PDB entry 5Y3D | X-ray diffraction, 3.14 A resolution | chains B and E of the 8 polymer chains in the assembly

Chain B (and E):
Protein: RNA-dependent RNA polymerase
Source organism: Murine norovirus 1
Notes: chain E of this document is another copy of the same molecule, construct and numbering; everything in this record applies to it too
Reference sequence: Q80J95 (Q80J95_9CALI); residues 4-509 here correspond to UniProt positions 1181-1686 (UniProt number = residue number + 1177)
Amino-acid sequence (517 residues; numbered 4 to 520; the number before each row is that of its first residue):
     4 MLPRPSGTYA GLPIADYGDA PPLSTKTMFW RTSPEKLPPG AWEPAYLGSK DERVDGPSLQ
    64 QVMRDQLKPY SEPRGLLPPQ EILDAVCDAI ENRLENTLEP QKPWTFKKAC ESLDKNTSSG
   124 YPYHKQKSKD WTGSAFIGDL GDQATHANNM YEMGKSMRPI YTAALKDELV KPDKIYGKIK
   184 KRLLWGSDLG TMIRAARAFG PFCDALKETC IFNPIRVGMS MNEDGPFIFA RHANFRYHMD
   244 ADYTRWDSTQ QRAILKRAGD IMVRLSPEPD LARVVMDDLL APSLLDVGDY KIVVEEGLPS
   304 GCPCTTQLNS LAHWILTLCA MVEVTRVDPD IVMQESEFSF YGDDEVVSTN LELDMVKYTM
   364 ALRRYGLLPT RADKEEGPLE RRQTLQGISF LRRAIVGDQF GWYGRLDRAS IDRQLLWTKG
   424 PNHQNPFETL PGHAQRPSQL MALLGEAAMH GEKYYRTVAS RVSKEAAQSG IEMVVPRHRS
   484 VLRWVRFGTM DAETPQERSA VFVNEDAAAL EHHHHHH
Unresolved in the structure: 4-7, 436-440, 492-520 (chain E: 4-7, 437-438, 493-520)
Construct notes: expression tag (510-520)
UniProt features mapped onto this chain:
  - binding site (Mg(2+)): Asp243, Asp245, Asp347, Glu348, Ser392
From the paper describing this entry:
  - self-association interface (contacts with another copy of this molecule); pairs are residue here / residue on that copy: Asp91-Arg411
  - mutagenesis - R239A: unchanged growth
  - mutagenesis - D331A, L354D: abolished growth
  - mutagenesis - L354D: decreased expression
  - mutagenesis - D346A/D347A: abolished catalytic activity (citing earlier work)

How chain B and chain E interact:
Residue-residue contacts (13; chain B residue first):
  Asp376(B) - Leu79(E)
  Arg384(B) - Lys360(E)
  Arg385(B) - Arg329(E)
  Thr387(B) - Thr328(E)
  Thr387(B) - Arg329(E)
  Gln389(B) - Arg329(E)
  Gln389(B) - Asp331(E)  hydrogen bond
  Arg411(B) - Asp87(E)  salt bridge
  Arg411(B) - Asp91(E)  salt bridge
  Lys456(B) - Asp91(E)
  Lys456(B) - Glu94(E)
  Lys456(B) - Asn95(E)
  Lys456(B) - Glu98(E)  salt bridge
Interface residues without a listed pair, chain B (13 interface residues in all): Glu378, Glu383, Gly390, Gly400, Asp410, His453
Interface residues without a listed pair, chain E (12 interface residues in all): Glu84, Arg367

Overview:
13 residues of chain B face 12 of chain E across their interface; the contacts include 1 hydrogen bond and 3
salt bridges. Polar pairs include Arg411(B)-Asp87(E), Arg411(B)-Asp91(E) and Lys456(B)-Glu98(E). From the
paper: D331A and L354D of chain B abolish growth; a self-association interface involving Asp91(B) and
Arg411(B); 4 substitutions were tested in all.
Chain B and chain E are both RNA-dependent RNA polymerase (Murine norovirus 1); the structure, Structural
insight into the interaction between RNA polymerase and VPg for norovirus replication, was determined by X-ray
diffraction.
